8HAN - chains E and J of the 11 polymer chains in the assembly; structure by electron microscopy, 4.20 A resolution (low resolution: residue-level contacts below are approximate; hydrogen-bond / salt-bridge calls are withheld).

== Chain E ==
Molecule: Histone H3.1
Source organism: Homo sapiens
UniProt: P68431 (H31_HUMAN); residues 1-135 here correspond to UniProt positions 2-136 (UniProt number = residue number + 1)
Chain sequence (135 residues; each row starts with the number of its first residue):
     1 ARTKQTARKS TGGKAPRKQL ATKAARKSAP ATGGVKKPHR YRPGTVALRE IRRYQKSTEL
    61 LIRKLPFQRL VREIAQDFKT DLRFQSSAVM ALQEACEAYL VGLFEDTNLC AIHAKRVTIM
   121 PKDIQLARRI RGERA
Not modelled in the structure: 1-44
Curated features (UniProtKB/Swiss-Prot):
  - modified residue: Arg2 (Asymmetric dimethylarginine), Thr3 (Phosphothreonine), Lys4 (Allysine), Gln5 (5-glutamyl dopamine), Thr6 (Phosphothreonine), Arg8 (Citrulline), Lys9 (N6,N6,N6-trimethyllysine), Ser10 (ADP-ribosylserine), Thr11 (Phosphothreonine), Lys14 (N6-(2-hydroxyisobutyryl)lysine), Arg17 (Asymmetric dimethylarginine), Lys18 (N6-(2-hydroxyisobutyryl)lysine), Lys23 (N6-(2-hydroxyisobutyryl)lysine), Arg26 (Citrulline), Lys27 (N6,N6,N6-trimethyllysine), Ser28 (ADP-ribosylserine), Lys36 (N6,N6,N6-trimethyllysine), Lys37 (N6-methyllysine), Tyr41 (Phosphotyrosine), Lys56 (N6,N6,N6-trimethyllysine) and 8 more in UniProt
  - lipidation: Lys18 (N6-decanoyllysine)

== Chain J ==
Molecule: 180-nt DNA strand
Source organism: Homo sapiens
Sequence (180 nucleotides; numbered 1 to 180; the number before each row is that of its first residue):
     1 ATCCGTCCGT TACCGCCATC AATATCCACC TGCAGATTCT ACCAAAAGTG TATTTGGAAA
    61 CTGCTCCATC AAAAGGCATG TTCAGCTGAA TTCAGCTGAA CATGCCTTTT GATGGAGCAG
   121 TTTCCAAATA CACTTTTGGT AGAATCTGCA GGTGGATATT GATGGCGGTA ACGGACGGAT
Not modelled in the structure: 1-15, 163-180

== Interface between chain E and chain J ==
Pairs across the interface (14; chain E residue first):
  Val46(E) with DA100(J)
  Ala47(E) with DA100(J)
  Arg49(E) with DA24(J)
  Arg53(E) with DT25(J)
  Lys56(E) with DC26(J)
  Arg63(E) with DT108(J); DT109(J)
  Lys64(E) with DT109(J)
  Leu65(E) with DT108(J); DT109(J)
  Pro66(E) with DT108(J)
  Arg69(E) with DT108(J)
  Asp81(E) with DG117(J)
  Arg83(E) with DA116(J)
Interface residues without a listed pair, chain E (14 interface residues in all): Glu50, Met120
Interface residues without a listed pair, chain J (10 interface residues in all): DG98, DC101

== In short ==
14 residues of chain E and 10 residues of chain J are in contact.
Here chain E is Histone H3.1 and chain J is a 180-nt DNA strand, both from Homo sapiens. Entry 8HAN (Cryo-EM
structure of the CBP catalytic core bound to the H4K12acK16ac nucleosome, class 3) was determined by electron
microscopy together with 8HAG, 8HAH, 8HAI, 8HAJ, 8HAK, 8HAL and 8HAM from the same study.
